PDB entry 5HG1 | X-ray diffraction, 2.76 A resolution | chain A

[Chain A]
Molecule: Hexokinase-2
From: Homo sapiens
Notes: EC 2.7.1.1
UniProt: P52789 (HXK2_HUMAN); residue numbers follow UniProt; this construct covers 17-916
Sequence (922 residues; each row starts with the number of its first residue; numbers below 1 keep their minus sign (Met-5 is residue -5)):
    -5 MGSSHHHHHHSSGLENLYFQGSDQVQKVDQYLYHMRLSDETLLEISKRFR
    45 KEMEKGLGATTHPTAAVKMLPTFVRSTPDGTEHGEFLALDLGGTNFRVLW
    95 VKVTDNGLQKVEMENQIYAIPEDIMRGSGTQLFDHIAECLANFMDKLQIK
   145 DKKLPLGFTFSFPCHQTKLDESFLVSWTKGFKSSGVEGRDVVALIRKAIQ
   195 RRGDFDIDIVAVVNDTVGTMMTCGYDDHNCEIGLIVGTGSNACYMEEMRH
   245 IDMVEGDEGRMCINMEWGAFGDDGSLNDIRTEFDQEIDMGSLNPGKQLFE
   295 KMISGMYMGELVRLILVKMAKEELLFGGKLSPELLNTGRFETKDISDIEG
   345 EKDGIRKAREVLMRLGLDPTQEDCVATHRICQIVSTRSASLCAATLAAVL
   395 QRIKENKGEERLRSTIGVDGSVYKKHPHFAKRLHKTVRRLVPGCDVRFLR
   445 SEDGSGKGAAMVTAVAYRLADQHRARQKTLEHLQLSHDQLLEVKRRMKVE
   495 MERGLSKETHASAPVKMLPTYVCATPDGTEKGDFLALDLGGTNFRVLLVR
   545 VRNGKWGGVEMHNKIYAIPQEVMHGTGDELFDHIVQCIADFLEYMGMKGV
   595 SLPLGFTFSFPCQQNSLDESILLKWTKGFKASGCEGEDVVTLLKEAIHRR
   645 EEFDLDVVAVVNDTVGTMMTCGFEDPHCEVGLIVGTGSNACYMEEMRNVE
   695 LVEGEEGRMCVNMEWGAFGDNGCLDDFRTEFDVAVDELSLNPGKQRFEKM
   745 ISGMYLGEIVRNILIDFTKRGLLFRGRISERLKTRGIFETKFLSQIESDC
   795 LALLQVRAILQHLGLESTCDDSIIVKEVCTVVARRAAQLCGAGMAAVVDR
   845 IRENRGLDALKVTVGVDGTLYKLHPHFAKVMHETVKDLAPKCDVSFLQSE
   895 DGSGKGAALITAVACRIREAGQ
Disordered / not traced: -5 to 16, 113-122, 171-181, 195-200, 549-551, 914-916
Construct notes: initiating methionine (-5); expression tag (-4 to 16)
Small-molecule neighbours:
  - 62C (2-deoxy-2-{[(2E)-3-(3,4-dichlorophenyl)prop-2-enoyl]amino}-alpha-D-glucopyranose), molecule 1: Pro157, Asn208, Asp209, Thr210, Ile229, Gly233, Ser234, Asn235, Glu260, Lys290, Gln291, Glu294
  - 62C, molecule 2: Ser603, Phe604, Pro605, Lys618, Thr620, Lys621, Asn656, Asp657, Thr658, Ile677, Gly681, Ser682, Asn683, Glu708, Asn735, Lys738, Gln739, Glu742
  - 6-O-phosphono-beta-D-glucopyranose (BG6): Asp532, Gly535, Thr536, Thr601, Asp657, Thr661, Ile677, Gly679, Thr680, Gly681, Asp861, Gly862, Thr863, Gly896, Ser897
  - citrate anion (FLC): Ser733, Leu734, Met748, Tyr749, Arg779
Curated features (UniProtKB/Swiss-Prot):
  - binding site (ATP): Arg30, Asp84 to Asn89, Lys425, Arg426, Asp532 to Asn537, Thr680, Gly747, Met748, Thr784 to Ser788, Thr863 to Leu867
  - binding site (D-glucose 6-phosphate): Asp84 to Thr88, Asp209, Thr232, Asp413 to Ser415, Ser449, Asp532 to Thr536, Asp657, Thr680, Asp861 to Thr863, Ser897
  - binding site (D-glucose): Ser155, Phe156, Thr172, Lys173, Asn208, Asp209, Asn235, Glu260, Gln291 to Glu294, Ser603, Phe604, Thr620, Lys621, Asn656, Asp657, Ser682, Asn683, Glu708, Gln739 to Glu742

[Summary]
Chain A binds compound 62C, 6-O-phosphono-beta-D-glucopyranose and citrate anion. Curated annotation (UniProt)
lists 28 ATP-binding residues, 22 D-glucose 6-phosphate-binding residues and 25 D-glucose-binding residues.
Chain A is Hexokinase-2 (Homo sapiens); the structure, Crystal Structure of Human Hexokinase 2 with cmpd 1, a
C-2-substituted glucosamine, was determined by X-ray diffraction together with 5HEX and 5HFU from the same
study.
